Entry 6NZF (X-ray diffraction, 2.39 A resolution); this record covers chains A and B.

== Chain A (and B) ==
Name: Non-receptor tyrosine-protein kinase TYK2
Source organism: Homo sapiens
Notes: EC 2.7.10.2; fragment: Pseudo kinase domain, residues 575-869; chain B of this document is another copy of the same molecule, construct and numbering; everything in this record applies to it too
UniProtKB: P29597 (TYK2_HUMAN); residues 575-869 here = UniProt positions 575-869
Chain sequence (317 residues; each row starts with the number of its first residue):
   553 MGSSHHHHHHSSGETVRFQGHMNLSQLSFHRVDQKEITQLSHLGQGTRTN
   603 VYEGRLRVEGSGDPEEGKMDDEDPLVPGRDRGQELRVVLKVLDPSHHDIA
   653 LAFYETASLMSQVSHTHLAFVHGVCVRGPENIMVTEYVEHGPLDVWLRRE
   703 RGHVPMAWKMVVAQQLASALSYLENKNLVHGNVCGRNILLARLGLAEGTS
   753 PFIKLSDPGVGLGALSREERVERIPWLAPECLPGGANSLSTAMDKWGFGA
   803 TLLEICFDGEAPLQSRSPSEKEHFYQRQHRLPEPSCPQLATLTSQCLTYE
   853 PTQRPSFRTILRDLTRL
Unresolved in the structure: 553-579, 610-636, 679-680, 786-791, 837-840, 866-869 (chain B: 553-579, 610-635, 746-751, 786-791, 837-838, 868-869)
Differences from the reference sequence: expression tag (553-574)
UniProt features mapped onto this chain:
  - modified residue: Tyr604 (Phosphotyrosine)
  - natural variant: His732 (H732R: In a colorectal adenocarcinoma sample)
Ligand contacts: L91 (6-[(5-fluoropyridin-2-yl)amino]-N-methyl-4-{[2-(methylsulfonyl)phenyl]amino}pyridine-3-carboxamide): Leu595, Gly596, Gln597, Val603, Val640, Lys642, Ala671, Thr687, Glu688, Tyr689, Val690, Glu691, His692, Gly693, Pro694, Arg738, Asn739, Leu741, Ser758, Asp759

== How chain A and chain B interact ==
Residue-residue contacts - 19 pairs, chain A then chain B:
  Arg638(A) with Arg701(B)
  Glu691(A) with Arg701(B), salt bridge
  Glu702(A) with Arg607(B), salt bridge; Arg638(B), salt bridge
  His705(A) with Arg607(B); Glu636(B), salt bridge
  Arg744(A) with His692(B); Leu745(B)
  Leu745(A) with Glu691(B)
  Gly746(A) with Glu691(B)
  Leu747(A) with Arg638(B); Tyr689(B), hydrophobic; Glu691(B), hydrogen bond (backbone-side chain)
  Ala748(A) with Tyr689(B); Glu691(B), hydrogen bond (backbone-side chain)
  Glu749(A) with Leu637(B)
  Gly750(A) with Arg744(B), hydrogen bond (backbone-side chain)
  Thr751(A) with Glu691(B), hydrogen bond; Arg744(B)

== Summary ==
12 residues of chain A face 10 of chain B across their interface; the contacts include 4 hydrogen bonds and 4
salt bridges. Polar contacts include Glu691(A)-Arg701(B), Glu702(A)-Arg607(B) and Glu702(A)-Arg638(B). Bound
to chain A: compound L91.
Both chains are Non-receptor tyrosine-protein kinase TYK2 (Homo sapiens). Entry 6NZF (CRYSTAL STRUCTURE OF
TYROSINE KINASE 2 JH2 (PSEUDO KINASE DOMAIN) COMPLEXED WITH Compound_5 AKA 4-[(2-CARBAMOYLPHEN
YL)AMINO]-6-[(5-FLUOROPYRIDIN-2-YL)AMINO]-N-METHYLPYRIDINE ...) was determined by X-ray diffraction (same
publication as 6NZE and 6NZH).
